Entry 7B9S (electron microscopy, 3.40 A resolution); this record covers chains V and W of the 30 polymer chains in the assembly.

Chain V:
Molecule: EccC5
Source organism: Mycobacterium xenopi RIVM700367
UniProt: I0RZI0 (I0RZI0_MYCXE); numbering as in UniProt (aligned over 1-1392)
Sequence (1392 residues; row label = number of the first residue in the row):
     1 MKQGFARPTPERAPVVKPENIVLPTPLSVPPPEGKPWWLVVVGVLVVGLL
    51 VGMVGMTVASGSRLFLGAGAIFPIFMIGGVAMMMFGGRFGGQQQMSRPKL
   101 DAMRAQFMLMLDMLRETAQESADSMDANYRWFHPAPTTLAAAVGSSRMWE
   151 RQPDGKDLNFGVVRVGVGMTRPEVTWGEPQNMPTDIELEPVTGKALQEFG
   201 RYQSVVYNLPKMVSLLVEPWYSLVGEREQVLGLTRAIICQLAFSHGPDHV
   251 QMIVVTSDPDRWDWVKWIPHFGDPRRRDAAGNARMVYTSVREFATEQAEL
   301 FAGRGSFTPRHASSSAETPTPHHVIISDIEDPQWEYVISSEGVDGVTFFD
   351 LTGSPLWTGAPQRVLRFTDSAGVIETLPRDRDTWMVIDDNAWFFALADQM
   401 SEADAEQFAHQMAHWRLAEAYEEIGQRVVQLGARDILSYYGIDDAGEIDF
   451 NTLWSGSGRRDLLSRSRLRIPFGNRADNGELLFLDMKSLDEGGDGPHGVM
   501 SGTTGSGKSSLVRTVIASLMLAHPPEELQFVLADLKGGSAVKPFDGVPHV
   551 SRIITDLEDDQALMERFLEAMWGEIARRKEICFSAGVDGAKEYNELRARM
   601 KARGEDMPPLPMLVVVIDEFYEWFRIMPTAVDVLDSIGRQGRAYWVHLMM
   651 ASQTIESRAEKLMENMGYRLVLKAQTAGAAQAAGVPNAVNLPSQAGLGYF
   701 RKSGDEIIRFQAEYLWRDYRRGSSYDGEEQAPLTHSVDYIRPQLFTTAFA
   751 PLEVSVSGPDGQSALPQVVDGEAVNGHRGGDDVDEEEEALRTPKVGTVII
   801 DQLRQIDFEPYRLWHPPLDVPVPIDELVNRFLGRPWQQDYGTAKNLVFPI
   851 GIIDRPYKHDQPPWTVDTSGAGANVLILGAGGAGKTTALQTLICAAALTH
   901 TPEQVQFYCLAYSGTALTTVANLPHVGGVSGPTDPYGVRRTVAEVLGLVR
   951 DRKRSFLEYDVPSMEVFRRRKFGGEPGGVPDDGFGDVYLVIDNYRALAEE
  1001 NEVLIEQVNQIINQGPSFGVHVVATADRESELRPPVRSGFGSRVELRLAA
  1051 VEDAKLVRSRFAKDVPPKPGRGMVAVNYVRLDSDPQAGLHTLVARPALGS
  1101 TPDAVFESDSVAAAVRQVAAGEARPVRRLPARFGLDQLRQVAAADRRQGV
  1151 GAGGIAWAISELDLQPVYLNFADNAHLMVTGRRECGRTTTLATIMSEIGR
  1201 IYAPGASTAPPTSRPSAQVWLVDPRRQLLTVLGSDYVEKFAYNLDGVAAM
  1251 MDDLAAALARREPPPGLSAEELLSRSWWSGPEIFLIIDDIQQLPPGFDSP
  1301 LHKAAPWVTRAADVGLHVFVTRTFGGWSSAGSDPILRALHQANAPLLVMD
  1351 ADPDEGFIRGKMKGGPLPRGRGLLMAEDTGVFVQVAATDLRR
Disordered / not traced: 1-12, 309-317, 418-1392

Chain W:
Molecule: EccD5
Source organism: Mycobacterium xenopi RIVM700367
UniProt: I0RSS8 (I0RSS8_MYCXE); residues 1-502 here = UniProt positions 1-502
Sequence (502 residues; row label = number of the first residue in the row):
     1 MTAIVEAPQPGAEAIASPQAAVVAIMAADVQIAVVLDAHAPISVMIDPLL
    51 KVVNTRLRELGVAPLEAKGRGRWMLCLVDGTPLRPNLSLTEQEVYDGDRL
   101 WLKFLEDTEHRSEVIEHISTAVATNLSKRFAPIDPVVAVQVGATMVAVGV
   151 LLGSALLGWWRWQHESWLPAPFAAVIAVLVLTVATMILARSKTVPDRRVG
   201 DILLLSGLVPLAVAIAATAPGPVGAPHAVLGFGVFGVAAMLVMRFTGRRL
   251 GVYTALVTLCAAATAAGLARMVLLTSAVTLLTCVLLACVLMYHGAPALSR
   301 WLSGIRLPVFPSATSRWVFEARPDLPTTVVVSGGGQPTLEGPASVRDVLL
   351 RAERARSFLTGLLVGLGVLTVVCLAGLCDPHAGRRWLPLLLAAFTFGFLI
   401 LRGRSYVDRWQAITLAATAVLIIAAVAVRYVLVSGSPAVLSAGVAVLVLL
   451 PAAGLTAAAVVPNTIYSPLFRKIVEWIEYLCLMPIFPLALWLMNVYEAIR
   501 YR
Disordered / not traced: 1-17

How chain V and chain W interact:
Residue-residue contacts (44):
  V167(V) with E340(W)
  G168(V) with E340(W)
  M169(V) with R322(W); P323(W); L325(W), hydrophobic
  P179(V) with W317(W), hydrophobic
  M182(V) with W317(W)
  D185(V) with S315(W)
  P190(V) with F310(W), hydrophobic
  V191(V) with F310(W), hydrophobic
  K194(V) with P308(W); V309(W), hydrogen bond (side chain-backbone)
  Q197(V) with P311(W); W317(W)
  R201(V) with F319(W); A321(W); P323(W)
  Y207(V) with P323(W), hydrogen bond (side chain-backbone); L325(W), hydrophobic; P342(W)
  N208(V) with E340(W), hydrogen bond (side chain-backbone)
  W267(V) with V22(W); A33(W), hydrophobic; G97(W)
  A279(V) with V35(W)
  A280(V) with V22(W); V35(W), hydrophobic
  W392(V) with A321(W); R322(W); D324(W)
  F393(V) with L325(W), hydrophobic; E340(W)
  L396(V) with T327(W); T338(W); E340(W)
  D398(V) with P337(W)
  Q399(V) with P337(W)
  H410(V) with A24(W); Q31(W); G97(W); R99(W), hydrogen bond
  A413(V) with D96(W)
  H414(V) with Y95(W); D96(W)
Interface residues without a listed pair, chain V (31 interface residues in all): Y202, S204, K266, A371, A397, E406, R416
Interface residues without a listed pair, chain W (33 interface residues in all): A20, V23, R316, G335, L339, A343, V345

In short:
Chain V and chain W form an interface of 31 and 33 residues respectively, with 4 hydrogen bonds. Among the
polar pairs are K194(V)-V309(W), Y207(V)-P323(W) and N208(V)-E340(W).
Chain V is EccC5 and chain W is EccD5, both from Mycobacterium xenopi RIVM700367; the structure, Structure of
the mycobacterial ESX-5 Type VII Secretion System hexameric pore complex, was determined by electron
microscopy (same publication as 7B7J and 7B9F).
